3N7J - chain A; structure by X-ray diffraction, 2.00 A resolution.

Chain A:
Molecule: Botulinum neurotoxin type D
From: Clostridium botulinum
Notes: fragment: Receptor Binding Domain
UniProtKB: P19321 (BXD_CLOBO); residue numbers follow UniProt; this construct covers 862-1276
Chain sequence (415 residues; numbered 862 to 1276; the number before each row is that of its first residue):
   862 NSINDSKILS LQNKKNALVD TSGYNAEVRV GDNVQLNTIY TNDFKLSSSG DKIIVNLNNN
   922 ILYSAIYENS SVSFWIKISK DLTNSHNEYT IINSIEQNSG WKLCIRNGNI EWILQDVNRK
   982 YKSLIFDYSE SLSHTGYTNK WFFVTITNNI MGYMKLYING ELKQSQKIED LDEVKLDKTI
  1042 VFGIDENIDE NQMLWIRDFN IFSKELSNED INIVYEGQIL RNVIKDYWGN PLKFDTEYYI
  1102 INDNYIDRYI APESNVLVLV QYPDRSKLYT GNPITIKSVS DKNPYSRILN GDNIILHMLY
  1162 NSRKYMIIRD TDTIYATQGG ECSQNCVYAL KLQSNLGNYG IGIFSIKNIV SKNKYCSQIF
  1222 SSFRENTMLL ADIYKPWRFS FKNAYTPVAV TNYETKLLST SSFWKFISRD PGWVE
Unresolved in the structure: 924-926, 1178-1184
Swiss-Prot annotation at these positions:
  - region: Tyr1235 to Ala1245 (Ganglioside-binding loop)
  - motif: Thr1252 to Glu1255 (Host ganglioside-binding motif)
  - binding site (N-acetyl-beta-neuraminate): Thr1172, Asp1173, Lys1192, Arg1239
  - natural variant: Gln1122 (Q1122R: In strain: CB16)
  - mutagenesis: Lys1192 (K1192A: Decreased binding of heavy chain (HC) to synaptosomes. Significantly decreased HC binding, whole toxin is dramatically less neurotoxic; when associated with A-1239), Asp1233 (D1233A: Significantly decreased binding of heavy chain (HC) to synaptosomes, whole toxin is significantly less neurotoxic ...), Tyr1235 (Y1235A: Significantly decreased binding of heavy chain to synaptosomes, whole toxin is significantly less neurotoxic ...), Trp1238 (W1238A: Dramatically decreased binding of heavy chain (HC) to synaptosomes, whole toxin is dramatically less neurotoxic ...), Arg1239 (R1239A: Significantly decreased binding of heavy chain (HC) to synaptosomes, whole toxin is dramatically less neurotoxic ...), Phe1240 (F1240A: Significantly decreased binding of heavy chain to synaptosomes, whole toxin is dramatically less neurotoxic ...), Phe1242 (F1242S: Significantly decreased binding of heavy chain to synaptosomes, whole toxin is dramatically less neurotoxic ...), Asn1244 (N1244A: Significantly decreased binding of heavy chain to synaptosomes, whole toxin is significantly less neurotoxic), Tyr1246 (Y1246A/S/W: Significantly decreased binding of heavy chain to synaptosomes, whole toxin is significantly less neurotoxic), Val1251 (V1251F: Significantly decreased binding of heavy chain to synaptosomes, whole toxin is significantly less neurotoxic), Asn1253 (N1253A: Significantly decreased binding of heavy chain to synaptosomes), Lys1257 (K1257A: Decreased binding of heavy chain to synaptosomes), 1 further mutagenesis entry in UniProt

Overview:
From UniProt: 4 N-acetyl-beta-neuraminate-binding residues and 13 mutagenesis sites.
Chain A is Botulinum neurotoxin type D (Clostridium botulinum); the structure, Crystal structure of botulinum
neurotoxin serotype D binding domain, was determined by X-ray diffraction, deposited together with 3N7K, 3N7L
and 3N7M.
